PDB entry 5N7Q | X-ray diffraction, 1.45 A resolution | chains A and I

Chain A:
Name: Putative cathepsin d
Organism: Ixodes ricinus
Reference sequence: V5HCK7 (V5HCK7_IXORI); residues 1-339 here correspond to UniProt positions 44-382 (UniProt number = residue number + 43)
Chain sequence (339 residues; numbered 1 to 339; the number before each row is that of its first residue):
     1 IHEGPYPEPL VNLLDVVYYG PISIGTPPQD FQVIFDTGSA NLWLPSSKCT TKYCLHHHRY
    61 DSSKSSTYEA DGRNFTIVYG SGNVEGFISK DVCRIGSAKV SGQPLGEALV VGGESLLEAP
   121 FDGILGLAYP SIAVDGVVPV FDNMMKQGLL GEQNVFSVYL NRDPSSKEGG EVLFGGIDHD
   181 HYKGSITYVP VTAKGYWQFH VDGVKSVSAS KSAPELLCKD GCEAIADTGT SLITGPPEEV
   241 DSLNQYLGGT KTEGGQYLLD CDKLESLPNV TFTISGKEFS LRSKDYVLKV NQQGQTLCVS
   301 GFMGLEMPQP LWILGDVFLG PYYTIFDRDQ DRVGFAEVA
Not modelled in the structure: 1-2
Disulfides: C49-C54, C218-C222, C261-C298
Sequence notes: conflict V17 (Glu60 in V5HCK7), L160 (Arg203 in V5HCK7)

Chain I:
Name: Pepstatin A
Chain sequence (6 residues; each row starts with the number of its first residue):
   501 XVVXAX
Modified positions: IVA (isovaleric acid) at position 501; STA (statine) at position 504; STA (statine) at position 506

How chain A and chain I interact:
Contacting residue pairs (35; chain A residue first):
  V16(A) - IVA_501(I)
  V17(A) - V502(I)  hydrophobic
  I34(A) - STA_504(I)
  D36(A) - STA_504(I)
  G38(A) - STA_504(I)
  G38(A) - A505(I)  hydrogen bond (backbone-backbone)
  S39(A) - A505(I)
  V78(A) - A505(I)
  V78(A) - STA_506(I)  hydrogen bond (backbone-backbone)
  Y79(A) - V503(I)
  Y79(A) - STA_504(I)
  Y79(A) - A505(I)
  G80(A) - V503(I)  hydrogen bond (backbone-backbone)
  G80(A) - STA_504(I)  hydrogen bond (backbone-backbone)
  G80(A) - STA_506(I)
  S81(A) - IVA_501(I)
  S81(A) - V502(I)
  S81(A) - V503(I)  hydrogen bond (side chain-backbone)
  S115(A) - V502(I)
  Y196(A) - A505(I)  hydrogen bond (side chain-backbone)
  Y196(A) - STA_506(I)
  D227(A) - STA_504(I)
  G229(A) - V502(I)
  G229(A) - V503(I)
  G229(A) - STA_504(I)  hydrogen bond (backbone-backbone)
  T230(A) - V502(I)
  T230(A) - V503(I)
  T230(A) - STA_504(I)
  S231(A) - IVA_501(I)
  S231(A) - V502(I)  hydrogen bond (backbone-backbone)
  L232(A) - IVA_501(I)
  Q256(A) - IVA_501(I)
  L288(A) - IVA_501(I)
  L305(A) - V503(I)  hydrophobic
  M307(A) - STA_506(I)
Also at the interface, not in a pair above, chain A (27 interface residues in all): I77, L116, I124, T234, M303, I313

Overview:
27 residues of chain A face 6 of chain I across their interface; the contacts include 8 hydrogen bonds. Among
the polar pairs are S81(A)-V503(I), Y196(A)-A505(I) and G38(A)-A505(I).
Chain A is Putative cathepsin d (Ixodes ricinus) and chain I is Pepstatin A; the structure, Crystal structure
of mature cathepsin D from the tick ixodes ricinus (IRCD1) in complex with the ..., was determined by X-ray
diffraction, deposited together with 5N70, 5N71 and 5N7N.
